7BZN - chains C and D of the 4 polymer chains in the assembly; structure by electron microscopy, 3.10 A resolution.

== Chain C ==
Protein: Capsid protein VP3
Source organism: Coxsackievirus A10
UniProtKB: G0YPI2 (G0YPI2_9ENTO); residues 1-240 here correspond to UniProt positions 325-564 (UniProt number = residue number + 324)
Sequence (240 residues; numbered 1 to 240; the number before each row is that of its first residue):
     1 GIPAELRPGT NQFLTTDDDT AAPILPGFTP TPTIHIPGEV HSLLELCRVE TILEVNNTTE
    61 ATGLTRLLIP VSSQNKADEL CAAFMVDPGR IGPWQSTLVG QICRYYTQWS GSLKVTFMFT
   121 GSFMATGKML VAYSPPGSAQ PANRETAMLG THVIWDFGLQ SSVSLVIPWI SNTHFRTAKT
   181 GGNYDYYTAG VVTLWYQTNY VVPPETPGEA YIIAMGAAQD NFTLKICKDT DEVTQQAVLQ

== Chain D ==
Protein: Capsid protein VP4
Source organism: Coxsackievirus A10
UniProtKB: G0YPI2 (G0YPI2_9ENTO); numbering as in UniProt (aligned over 1-69)
Sequence (69 residues; each row starts with the number of its first residue):
     1 MGAQVSTQKS GSHETGNVAT GGSTINFTNI NYYKDSYAAS ATRQDFTQDP KKFTQPVLDS
    61 IRELSAPLN
Unresolved in the structure: 1-25

== Chain C / chain D interface ==
Pairs across the interface (26):
  Asp18(C) - Ser40(D)  hydrogen bond
  Asp18(C) - Ala41(D)  hydrogen bond (side chain-backbone)
  Thr20(C) - Ala38(D)
  Ala21(C) - Tyr33(D)
  Ala21(C) - Ala38(D)
  Pro23(C) - Tyr33(D)
  Pro23(C) - Asp35(D)
  Pro23(C) - Tyr37(D)
  Pro23(C) - Ala38(D)
  Leu25(C) - Asp35(D)
  Leu25(C) - Tyr37(D)  hydrogen bond (backbone-side chain)
  Pro26(C) - Asp35(D)
  Gly27(C) - Asp35(D)  hydrogen bond (backbone-side chain)
  Phe28(C) - Asp35(D)
  Glu39(C) - Lys52(D)  hydrogen bond (backbone-side chain)
  His41(C) - Thr47(D)
  Glu45(C) - Gln48(D)
  Glu45(C) - Asp49(D)  hydrogen bond (side chain-backbone)
  Glu45(C) - Phe53(D)
  Arg48(C) - Gln48(D)  hydrogen bond
  Arg48(C) - Pro50(D)
  Arg48(C) - Thr54(D)
  Val49(C) - Phe53(D)
  Gln160(C) - Ala66(D)
  Gln160(C) - Pro67(D)
  Gln160(C) - Leu68(D)  hydrogen bond (side chain-backbone)
Also at the interface, not in a pair above, chain C (21 interface residues in all): Asp19, Ala22, Ile24, Gly38, Val40, Leu44, Leu159
Also at the interface, not in a pair above, chain D (18 interface residues in all): Ile30, Ala39

== Summary ==
21 residues of chain C face 18 of chain D across their interface, with 8 hydrogen bonds. Polar contacts
include Asp18(C)-Ser40(D), Asp18(C)-Ala41(D) and Leu25(C)-Tyr37(D).
Here chain C is Capsid protein VP3 and chain D is Capsid protein VP4, both from Coxsackievirus A10. Entry 7BZN
(Cryo-EM structure of mature Coxsackievirus A10 at pH 7.4) was determined by electron microscopy (same
publication as 7BZO, 7BZT, 7BZU, 7C4T, 7C4W, 7C4Y and 7C4Z).
